PDB entry 7RHZ | electron microscopy, 4.48 A resolution (low resolution: residue-level contacts below are approximate; hydrogen-bond / salt-bridge calls are withheld) | chains B and D of the 4 polymer chains in the assembly

Chain B:
Protein: Recombinase cre
From: Escherichia phage P1
UniProt: P06956 (RECR_BPP1); residue numbers follow UniProt; this construct covers 1-343
Amino-acid sequence (343 residues; row label = number of the first residue in the row):
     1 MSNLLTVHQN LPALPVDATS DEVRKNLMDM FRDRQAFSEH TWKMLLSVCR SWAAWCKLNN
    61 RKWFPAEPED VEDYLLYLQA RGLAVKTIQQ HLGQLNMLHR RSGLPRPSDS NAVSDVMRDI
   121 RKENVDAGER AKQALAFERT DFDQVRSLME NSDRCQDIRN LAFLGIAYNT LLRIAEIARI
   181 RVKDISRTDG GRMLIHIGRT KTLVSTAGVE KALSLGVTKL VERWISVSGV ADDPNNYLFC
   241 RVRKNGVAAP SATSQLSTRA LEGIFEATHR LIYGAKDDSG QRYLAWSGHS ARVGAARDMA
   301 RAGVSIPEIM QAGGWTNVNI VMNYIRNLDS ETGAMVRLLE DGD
Disordered / not traced: 1-19, 200-207, 328-343
Differences from the reference sequence: engineered mutation Glu72 (Arg in P06956), Asp115 (Leu in P06956), Asp119 (Arg in P06956)
UniProt features mapped onto this chain:
  - active site: Arg173, His289, Arg292, Trp315, Tyr324 (O-(3'-phospho-DNA)-tyrosine intermediate)
From the paper describing this entry:
  - mutagenesis - R72E/L115D/R119D: abolished catalytic activity
  - conformationally variable residues (order/disorder transition): Arg199 to Ala207

Chain D:
Molecule: 44-nt DNA strand
Sequence (44 nucleotides; each row starts with the number of its first residue; numbers below 1 keep their minus sign (DC-4 is residue -4)):
    -4 CGGCGATAAC TTCGTATAAT GTATGCTATA CGAAGTTATG CGGC

Chain B / chain D interface:
Contacting residue pairs (31; chain B residue first):
  Lys43(B) with DG9(D); DT10(D)
  Ser47(B) with DT10(D)
  Arg50(B) with DG9(D); DT10(D)
  Arg81(B) with DA11(D)
  Leu83(B) with DT12(D)
  Ala84(B) with DT12(D)
  Lys86(B) with DA13(D); DA14(D)
  Thr87(B) with DT12(D)
  Gln90(B) with DA13(D)
  Gln156(B) with DA4(D)
  Arg159(B) with DC5(D)
  Arg241(B) with DA4(D); DC5(D)
  Val242(B) with DA4(D); DC5(D)
  Arg243(B) with DA4(D)
  Lys244(B) with DA1(D); DT2(D); DA3(D); DA4(D)
  Gln255(B) with DT6(D)
  Leu256(B) with DT6(D)
  Ser257(B) with DT6(D)
  Arg259(B) with DC8(D)
  Arg282(B) with DA11(D); DT12(D)
  Ile320(B) with DA14(D); DT15(D)
Interface residues without a listed pair, chain B (23 interface residues in all): Met44, Cys240
Interface residues without a listed pair, chain D (15 interface residues in all): DT7

Summary:
The interface between chain B and chain D involves 23 residues on one side and 15 on the other. Curated
annotation (UniProt) lists 5 active-site residues on chain B. The paper reports that R72E/L115D/R119D of chain
B abolish catalytic activity; conformational variability at Arg199(B).
Chain B is Recombinase cre (Escherichia phage P1) and chain D is a 44-nt DNA strand; the structure,
Heterodimer of Cre recombinase mutants D33A/A36V/R192A and R72E/L115D/R119D in complex with loxP DNA, was
determined by electron microscopy together with 7RHX and 7RHY from the same study.
